Entry 8DDS (electron microscopy, 3.50 A resolution); this record covers chains A and D of the 8 polymer chains in the assembly.

== Chain A (and D) ==
Protein: Transient receptor potential cation channel, subfamily M, member 3
From: Mus musculus
Notes: chain D of this document is another copy of the same molecule, construct and numbering; everything in this record applies to it too
UniProt: Q5F4S7 (Q5F4S7_MOUSE); residue numbers follow UniProt; this construct covers 2-1371
Sequence (1370 residues; each row starts with the number of its first residue):
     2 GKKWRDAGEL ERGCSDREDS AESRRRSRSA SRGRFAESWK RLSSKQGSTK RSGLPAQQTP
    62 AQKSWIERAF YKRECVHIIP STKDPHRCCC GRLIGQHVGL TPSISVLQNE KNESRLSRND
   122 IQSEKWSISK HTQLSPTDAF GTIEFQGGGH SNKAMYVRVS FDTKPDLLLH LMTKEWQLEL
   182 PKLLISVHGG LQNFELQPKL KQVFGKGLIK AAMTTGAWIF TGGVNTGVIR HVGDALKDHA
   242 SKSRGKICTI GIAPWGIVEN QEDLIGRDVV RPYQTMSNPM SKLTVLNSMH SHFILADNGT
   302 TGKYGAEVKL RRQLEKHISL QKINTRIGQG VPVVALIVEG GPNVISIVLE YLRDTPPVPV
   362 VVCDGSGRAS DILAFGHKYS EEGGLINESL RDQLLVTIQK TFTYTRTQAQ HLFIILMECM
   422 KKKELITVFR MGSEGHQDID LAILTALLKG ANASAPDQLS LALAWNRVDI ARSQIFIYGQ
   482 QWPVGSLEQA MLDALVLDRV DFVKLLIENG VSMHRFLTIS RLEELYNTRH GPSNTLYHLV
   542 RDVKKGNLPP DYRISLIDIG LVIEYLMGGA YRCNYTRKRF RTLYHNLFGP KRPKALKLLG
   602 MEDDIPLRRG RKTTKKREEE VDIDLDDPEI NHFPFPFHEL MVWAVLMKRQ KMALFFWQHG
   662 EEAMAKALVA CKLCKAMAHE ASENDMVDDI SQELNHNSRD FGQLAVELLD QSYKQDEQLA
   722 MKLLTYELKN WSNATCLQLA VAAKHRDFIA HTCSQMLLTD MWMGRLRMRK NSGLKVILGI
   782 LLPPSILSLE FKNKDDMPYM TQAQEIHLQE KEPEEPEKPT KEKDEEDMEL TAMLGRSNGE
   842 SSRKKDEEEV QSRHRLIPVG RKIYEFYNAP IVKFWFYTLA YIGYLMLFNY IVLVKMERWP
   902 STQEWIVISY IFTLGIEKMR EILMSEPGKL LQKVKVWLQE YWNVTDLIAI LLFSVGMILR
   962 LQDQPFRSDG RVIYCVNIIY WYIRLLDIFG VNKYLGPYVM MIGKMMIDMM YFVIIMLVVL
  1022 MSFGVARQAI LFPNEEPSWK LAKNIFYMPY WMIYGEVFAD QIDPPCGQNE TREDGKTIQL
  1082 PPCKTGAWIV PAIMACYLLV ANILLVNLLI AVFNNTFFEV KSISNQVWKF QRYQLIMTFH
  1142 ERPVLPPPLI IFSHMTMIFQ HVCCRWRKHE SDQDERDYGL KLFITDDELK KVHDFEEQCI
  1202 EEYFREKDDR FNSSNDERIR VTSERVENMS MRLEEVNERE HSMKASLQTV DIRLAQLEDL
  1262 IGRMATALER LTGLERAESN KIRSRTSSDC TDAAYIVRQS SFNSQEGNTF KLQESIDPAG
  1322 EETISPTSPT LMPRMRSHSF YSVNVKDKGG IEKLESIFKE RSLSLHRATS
Unresolved in the structure: 2-128, 383-396, 589-631, 795-860, 1068-1079, 1165-1176, 1244-1371
Ligand contacts:
  - 1,2-diacyl-glycerol-3-sn-phosphate (3PH), molecule 1: Glu941, Tyr942, Trp943, Thr946, Ile949, Leu953, Val977, Ile980, Tyr981, Ile984, Leu987, Val1000, Ile1003, Gly1004, Met1007, Gln1132
  - 1,2-diacyl-glycerol-3-sn-phosphate (3PH), molecule 2: Val1020, Ser1023, Phe1024, Ile1094, Tyr1098, Val1101
  - 9Z9 ((3beta,14beta,17beta,25R)-3-[4-methoxy-3-(methoxymethyl)butoxy]spirost-5-en), molecule 1: Met887, Asn890, Tyr891, Leu894, Tyr983
  - 9Z9, molecule 2: Pro1038, Ser1039, Trp1040, Leu1042
  - PIO ([(2R)-2-octanoyloxy-3-[oxidanyl-[(1R,2R,3S,4R,5R,6S)-2,3,6-tris(oxidanyl)-4,5-diphosphonooxy-cyclohexyl]oxy-phosphoryl]oxy-propyl] octanoate): Ser773, Leu775, Trp876, Thr879, Ile883, Ile989, Phe990, Val992, Asn993, Lys994

== How chain A and chain D interact ==
Pairs across the interface (93; chain A residue first):
  Tyr479(A) - Asn194(D)  hydrogen bond (side chain-backbone)
  Tyr479(A) - Phe195(D)
  Tyr479(A) - Glu196(D)
  Tyr479(A) - Arg231(D)
  Leu488(A) - Met277(D)  hydrophobic
  Ile508(A) - Gly148(D)
  Ile508(A) - Gly149(D)
  Gly511(A) - Gly148(D)
  Gly511(A) - Met277(D)
  Val512(A) - Gly148(D)
  Ser513(A) - Gln275(D)  hydrogen bond
  Asn890(A) - Val1026(D)
  Val893(A) - Ala1030(D)
  Leu894(A) - Gln1029(D)
  Leu894(A) - Glu1036(D)
  Leu894(A) - Ile1046(D)  hydrophobic
  Val895(A) - Glu1036(D)
  Val895(A) - Pro1038(D)  hydrophobic
  Lys896(A) - Glu1036(D)  hydrogen bond (backbone-backbone)
  Lys896(A) - Glu1037(D)
  Ser969(A) - Thr1086(D)
  Asp970(A) - Thr1086(D)
  Arg972(A) - Ala1030(D)  hydrogen bond (side chain-backbone)
  Arg972(A) - Pro1034(D)
  Val973(A) - Ile1031(D)  hydrophobic
  Val973(A) - Thr1086(D)
  Val973(A) - Ile1090(D)  hydrophobic
  Cys976(A) - Ala1030(D)  hydrophobic
  Cys976(A) - Ile1031(D)  hydrophobic
  Ile979(A) - Val1026(D)  hydrophobic
  Ile980(A) - Ser1023(D)
  Ile980(A) - Ala1027(D)  hydrophobic
  Ile980(A) - Ile1094(D)  hydrophobic
  Tyr983(A) - Val1019(D)
  Tyr983(A) - Met1022(D)  hydrophobic
  Tyr983(A) - Ser1023(D)
  Phe990(A) - Ile1015(D)  hydrophobic
  Phe990(A) - Val1019(D)  hydrophobic
  Tyr995(A) - Tyr1012(D)  hydrophobic
  Leu996(A) - Tyr1012(D)  hydrophobic
  Tyr999(A) - Tyr1012(D)  hydrophobic
  Tyr999(A) - Phe1013(D)  hydrophobic
  Ile1003(A) - Leu1109(D)  hydrophobic
  Met1006(A) - Leu1105(D)  hydrophobic
  Met1006(A) - Leu1109(D)  hydrophobic
  Met1010(A) - Leu1100(D)  hydrophobic
  Tyr1048(A) - Asp1064(D)  hydrogen bond
  Tyr1051(A) - Ala1096(D)  hydrogen bond (side chain-backbone)
  Tyr1051(A) - Leu1100(D)
  Trp1052(A) - Pro1092(D)
  Trp1052(A) - Met1095(D)  hydrophobic
  Trp1052(A) - Ala1096(D)
  Trp1052(A) - Leu1099(D)  hydrophobic
  Tyr1055(A) - Val1058(D)
  Tyr1055(A) - Leu1099(D)  hydrophobic
  Tyr1055(A) - Leu1100(D)
  Tyr1055(A) - Ile1104(D)
  Gly1056(A) - Gly1056(D)
  Glu1057(A) - Val1058(D)
  Glu1057(A) - Ala1060(D)
  Phe1059(A) - Phe1059(D)  hydrophobic
  Leu1110(A) - Ile1104(D)  hydrophobic
  Ile1111(A) - Asn1108(D)
  Phe1114(A) - Ile1104(D)
  Phe1114(A) - Leu1105(D)  hydrophobic
  Phe1114(A) - Asn1108(D)
  Asn1115(A) - Asn1115(D)
  Asn1115(A) - Asn1116(D)
  Phe1118(A) - Val1113(D)  hydrophobic
  Phe1118(A) - Asn1116(D)
  Asp1195(A) - Lys154(D)  salt bridge
  Glu1203(A) - Arg245(D)  salt bridge
  Arg1206(A) - Ala241(D)  hydrogen bond (side chain-backbone)
  Arg1206(A) - Ser242(D)
  Arg1206(A) - Lys243(D)
  Arg1206(A) - Ser244(D)  hydrogen bond (side chain-backbone)
  Arg1206(A) - Arg245(D)
  Arg1219(A) - Ile1220(D)
  Arg1219(A) - Arg1221(D)
  Arg1219(A) - Ser1224(D)
  Ile1220(A) - Ile1220(D)  hydrophobic
  Thr1223(A) - Ser1224(D)
  Arg1226(A) - Ser1224(D)
  Arg1226(A) - Val1227(D)
  Arg1226(A) - Glu1228(D)  salt bridge
  Met1230(A) - Met1230(D)  hydrophobic
  Met1230(A) - Leu1234(D)
  Arg1233(A) - Leu1234(D)
  Arg1233(A) - Asn1238(D)
  Leu1234(A) - Leu1234(D)
  Val1237(A) - Asn1238(D)
  His1242(A) - His1242(D)
  His1242(A) - Ser1243(D)  hydrogen bond
Other interface residues (no listed pair), chain A (59 interface residues in all): Gln482, His515, Met1007, Val1014, Lys1191, Glu1207, Asn1216, Val1227, Arg1240
Other interface residues (no listed pair), chain D (72 interface residues in all): Gln147, His240, Pro280, Ile1016, Phe1033, Leu1042, Ile1111, Ala1112, Asp1217, Thr1223, Ser1231, Glu1235

== In short ==
59 residues of chain A face 72 of chain D across their interface; the contacts include 9 hydrogen bonds and 3
salt bridges. Polar contacts include Asp1195(A)-Lys154(D), Glu1203(A)-Arg245(D) and Arg1226(A)-Glu1228(D).
Ligands of chain A: 1,2-diacyl-glycerol-3-sn-phosphate, compound 9Z9 and compound PIO.
Both chains are Transient receptor potential cation channel, subfamily M, member 3 (Mus musculus). Entry 8DDS
(cryo-EM structure of TRPM3 ion channel in the presence of PIP2, state1) was determined by electron microscopy
together with 8DDQ, 8DDR, 8DDT, 8DDU, 8DDV, 8DDW and 4 further entries from the same study.
